7CAC - chains A and E of the 5 polymer chains in the assembly; structure by electron microscopy, 3.55 A resolution.

== Chain A ==
Molecule: Spike glycoprotein
From: Severe acute respiratory syndrome coronavirus 2
Reference sequence: P0DTC2 (SPIKE_SARS2); numbering as in UniProt (aligned over 1-1208)
Sequence (1208 residues; row label = number of the first residue in the row):
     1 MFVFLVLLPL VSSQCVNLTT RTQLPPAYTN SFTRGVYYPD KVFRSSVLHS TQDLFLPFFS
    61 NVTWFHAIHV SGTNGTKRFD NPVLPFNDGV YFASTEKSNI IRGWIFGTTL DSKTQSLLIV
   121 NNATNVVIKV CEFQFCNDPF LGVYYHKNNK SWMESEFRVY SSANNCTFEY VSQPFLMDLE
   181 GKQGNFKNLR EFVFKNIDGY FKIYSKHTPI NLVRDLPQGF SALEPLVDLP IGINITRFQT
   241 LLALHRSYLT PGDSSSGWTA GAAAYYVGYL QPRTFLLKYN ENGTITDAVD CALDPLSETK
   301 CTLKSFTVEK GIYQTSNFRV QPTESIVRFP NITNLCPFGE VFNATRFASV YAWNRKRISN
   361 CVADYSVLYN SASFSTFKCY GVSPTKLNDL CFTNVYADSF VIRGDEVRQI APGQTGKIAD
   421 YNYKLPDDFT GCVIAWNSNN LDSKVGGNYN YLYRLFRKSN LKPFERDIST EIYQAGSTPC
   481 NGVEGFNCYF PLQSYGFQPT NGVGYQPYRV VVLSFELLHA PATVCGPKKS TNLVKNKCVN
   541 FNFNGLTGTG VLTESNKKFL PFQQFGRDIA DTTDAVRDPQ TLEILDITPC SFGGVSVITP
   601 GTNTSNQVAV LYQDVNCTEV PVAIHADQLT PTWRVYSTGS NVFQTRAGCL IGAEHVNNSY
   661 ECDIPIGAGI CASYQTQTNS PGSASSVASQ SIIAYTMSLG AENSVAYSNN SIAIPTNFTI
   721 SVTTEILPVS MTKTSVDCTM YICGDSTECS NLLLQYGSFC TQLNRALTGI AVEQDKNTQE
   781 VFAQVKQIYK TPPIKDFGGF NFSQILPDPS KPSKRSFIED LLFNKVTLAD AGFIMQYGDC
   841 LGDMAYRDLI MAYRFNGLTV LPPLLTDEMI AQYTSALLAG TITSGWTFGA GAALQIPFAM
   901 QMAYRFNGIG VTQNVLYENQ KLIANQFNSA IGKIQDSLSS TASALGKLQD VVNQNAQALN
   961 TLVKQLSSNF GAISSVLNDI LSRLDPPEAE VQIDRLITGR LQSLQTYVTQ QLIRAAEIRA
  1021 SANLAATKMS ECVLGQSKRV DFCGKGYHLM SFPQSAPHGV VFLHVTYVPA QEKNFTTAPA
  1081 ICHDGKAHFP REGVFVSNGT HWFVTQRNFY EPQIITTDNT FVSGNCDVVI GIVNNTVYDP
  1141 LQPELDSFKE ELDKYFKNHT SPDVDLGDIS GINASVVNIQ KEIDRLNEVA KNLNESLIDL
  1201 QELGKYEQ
Not modelled in the structure: 1-24, 70-79, 173-185, 246-262, 445-446, 621-640, 677-688, 828-850, 1148-1208
Construct notes: engineered mutation Gly682 (Arg in P0DTC2), Ser683 (Arg in P0DTC2), Ser685 (Arg in P0DTC2), Met835 (Lys in P0DTC2), Met844 (Ile in P0DTC2), Tyr846 (Ala in P0DTC2), Met851 (Cys in P0DTC2), Tyr853 (Gln in P0DTC2), Arg854 (Lys in P0DTC2), Pro986 (Lys in P0DTC2), Pro987 (Val in P0DTC2)
Disulfide bonds: Cys131-Cys166, Cys291-Cys301, Cys336-Cys361, Cys379-Cys432, Cys480-Cys488, Cys617-Cys649, Cys662-Cys671, Cys738-Cys760, Cys743-Cys749, Cys1032-Cys1043, Cys1082-Cys1126
Covalently attached groups: N-acetylglucosamine (NAG) linked to Asn61, Asn122, Asn282, Asn331, Asn343, Asn603, Asn616, Asn657, Asn709, Asn717, Asn801, Asn1074, Asn1098, Asn1134
Swiss-Prot annotation at these positions:
  - region: Asn280 to Cys301 (Putative superantigen), Arg403 to Asp405 (Integrin-binding motif), Asn448 to Phe456 (Immunodominant HLA epitope recognized by the CD8+), Pro681, Ala684 (Putative superantigen), Ser816 to Tyr837 (Fusion peptide 1), Asp1163 to Glu1202 (Heptad repeat 2)
  - site: Arg815, Ser816 (Cleavage)
  - glycosylation: Asn17 (N-linked (GlcNAc...) (complex) asparagine), Asn61 (N-linked (GlcNAc...) (hybrid) asparagine), Asn74 (N-linked (GlcNAc...) (complex) asparagine), Asn122 (N-linked (GlcNAc...) (hybrid) asparagine), Asn149 (N-linked (GlcNAc...) (complex) asparagine), Asn165 (N-linked (GlcNAc...) (complex) asparagine), Asn234 (N-linked (GlcNAc...) (high mannose) asparagine), Asn282 (N-linked (GlcNAc...) (complex) asparagine), Thr323 (O-linked (GalNAc) threonine), Ser325 (O-linked (HexNAc...) serine), Asn331 (N-linked (GlcNAc...) (complex) asparagine), Asn343 (N-linked (GlcNAc...) (complex) asparagine), Asn603 (N-linked (GlcNAc...) (hybrid) asparagine), Asn616 (N-linked (GlcNAc...) (complex) asparagine), Asn657 (N-linked (GlcNAc...) (complex) asparagine), Thr676 (O-linked (GlcNAc...) threonine), Thr678 (O-linked (GlcNAc...) threonine), Asn709 (N-linked (GlcNAc...) (high mannose) asparagine), Asn717 (N-linked (GlcNAc...) (hybrid) asparagine), Asn801 (N-linked (GlcNAc...) (hybrid) asparagine) and 6 more in UniProt
From the paper describing this entry:
  - mutagenesis - V367F: unchanged binding to H014

== Chain E ==
Molecule: Heavy chain of H014 Fab
From: Homo sapiens
Notes: antibody fragment or engineered binder
Sequence (223 residues; each row starts with the number of its first residue):
     1 EVQLVQSGAE VKKPGATVKI SCKVSGYSFS NYYIHWVKQA PGKSLEWIGY IDPFNGGTSD
    61 NLKFKGAATL TADTSTDTAY MELSSLRSED TAVYYCARSE YDPYYVMDYW GQGTTVTVSS
   121 ASTKGPSVFP LAPSSKSTSG GTAALGCLVK DYFPEPVTVS WNSGALTSGV HTFPAVLQSS
   181 GLYSLSSVVT VPSSSLGTQT YICNVNHKPS NTKVDKKVEP KSC
Not modelled in the structure: 1, 135-139, 221-223
Disulfide bonds: Cys22-Cys96, Cys147-Cys203

== Chain A / chain E interface ==
Pairs across the interface (13; chain A residue first):
  Ser477(A) with Thr69(E), hydrogen bond; Glu82(E)
  Thr478(A) with Lys19(E); Thr69(E); Thr71(E), hydrogen bond; Glu82(E)
  Pro479(A) with Lys19(E), hydrogen bond (backbone-side chain); Glu82(E)
  Asn481(A) with Lys19(E), hydrogen bond
  Val483(A) with Tyr80(E)
  Glu484(A) with Asp73(E)
  Gly485(A) with Asp73(E)
  Phe486(A) with Ala72(E), hydrogen bond (backbone-backbone)
Also at the interface, not in a pair above, chain A (9 interface residues in all): Cys480
Also at the interface, not in a pair above, chain E (8 interface residues in all): Ala67

== In short ==
The interface between chain A and chain E involves 9 residues on one side and 8 on the other; the contacts
include 5 hydrogen bonds. Polar pairs include Ser477(A)-Thr69(E), Thr478(A)-Thr71(E) and Pro479(A)-Lys19(E).
The paper reports that V367F of chain A leaves binding to H014 unchanged.
Here chain A is Spike glycoprotein (Severe acute respiratory syndrome coronavirus 2) and chain E is Heavy
chain of H014 Fab (Homo sapiens). Entry 7CAC (SARS-CoV-2 S trimer with one RBD in the open state and complexed
with one H014 Fab) was determined by electron microscopy, deposited together with 7CAB, 7CAI, 7CAK and 7CAH.
